6O22 - chains E and F of the 6 polymer chains in the assembly; structure by solution NMR.

== Chain E ==
Molecule: Histone H3.2
Organism: Xenopus laevis
UniProt: P84233 (H32_XENLA); residues 0-135 here correspond to UniProt positions 1-136 (UniProt number = residue number + 1)
Amino-acid sequence (136 residues; row label = number of the first residue in the row; numbering starts at 0):
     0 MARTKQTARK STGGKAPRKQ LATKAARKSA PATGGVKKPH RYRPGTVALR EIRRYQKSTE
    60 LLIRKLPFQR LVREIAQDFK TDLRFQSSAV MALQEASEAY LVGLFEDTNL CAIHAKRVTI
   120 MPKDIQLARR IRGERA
Unresolved in the structure: 0-59, 135
Swiss-Prot annotation at these positions:
  - modified residue: Arg-2 (Asymmetric dimethylarginine), Thr-3 (Phosphothreonine), Lys-4 (Allysine), Gln-5 (5-glutamyl dopamine), Thr-6 (Phosphothreonine), Arg-8 (Citrulline), Lys-9 (N6,N6,N6-trimethyllysine), Ser-10 (ADP-ribosylserine), Thr-11 (Phosphothreonine), Lys-14 (N6-(2-hydroxyisobutyryl)lysine), Arg-17 (Asymmetric dimethylarginine), Lys-18 (N6-(2-hydroxyisobutyryl)lysine), Lys-23 (N6-(2-hydroxyisobutyryl)lysine), Arg-26 (Citrulline), Lys-27 (N6,N6,N6-trimethyllysine), Ser-28 (ADP-ribosylserine), Lys-36 (N6,N6,N6-trimethyllysine), Lys-37 (N6-methyllysine), Tyr-41 (Phosphotyrosine), Lys-56 (N6,N6,N6-trimethyllysine) and 8 more in UniProt
  - lipidation: Cys-110 (S-palmitoyl cysteine)

== Chain F ==
Molecule: Histone H4
Organism: Xenopus laevis
UniProt: P62799 (H4_XENLA); residues 0-102 here correspond to UniProt positions 1-103 (UniProt number = residue number + 1)
Amino-acid sequence (103 residues; numbered 0 to 102; the number before each row is that of its first residue; numbering starts at 0):
     0 MSGRGKGGKG LGKGGAKRHR KVLRDNIQGI TKPAIRRLAR RGGVKRISGL IYEETRGVLK
    60 VFLENVIRDA VTYTEHAKRK TVTAMDVVYA LKRQGRTLYG FGG
Unresolved in the structure: 0-19, 102
Swiss-Prot annotation at these positions:
  - DNA-binding region: Lys-16 to Lys-20
  - modified residue: Ser-1 (N-acetylserine), Arg-3 (Asymmetric dimethylarginine), Lys-5 (N6-(2-hydroxyisobutyryl)lysine), Lys-8 (N6-(2-hydroxyisobutyryl)lysine), Lys-12 (N6-(2-hydroxyisobutyryl)lysine), Lys-16 (N6-(2-hydroxyisobutyryl)lysine), Lys-20 (N6,N6,N6-trimethyllysine), Lys-31 (N6-(2-hydroxyisobutyryl)lysine), Lys-44 (N6-(2-hydroxyisobutyryl)lysine), Ser-47 (Phosphoserine), Tyr-51 (Phosphotyrosine), Lys-59 (N6-(2-hydroxyisobutyryl)lysine), Lys-77 (N6-(2-hydroxyisobutyryl)lysine), Lys-79 (N6-(2-hydroxyisobutyryl)lysine), Tyr-88 (Phosphotyrosine), Lys-91 (N6-(2-hydroxyisobutyryl)lysine)
  - cross-link (Glycyl lysine isopeptide (Lys-Gly)): Lys-31 (interchain with G-Cter in UFM1), Lys-91 (interchain with G-Cter in ubiquitin)

== Chain E / chain F interface ==
Pairs across the interface - 85 pairs, chain E then chain F:
  Leu-61(E) with Ala-33(F); Arg-36(F)
  Ile-62(E) with Gly-28(F); Ile-29(F)
  Pro-66(E) with Gln-27(F); Gly-28(F)
  Phe-67(E) with Gly-28(F); Leu-62(F)
  Arg-69(E) with Ile-26(F)
  Leu-70(E) with Ile-26(F); Gly-28(F); Leu-62(F)
  Val-71(E) with Leu-62(F); Ile-66(F)
  Glu-73(E) with Arg-23(F); Ile-26(F)
  Ile-74(E) with Leu-62(F); Glu-63(F); Ile-66(F)
  Ala-75(E) with Ile-66(F)
  Gln-76(E) with Arg-23(F)
  Asp-77(E) with Arg-23(F)
  Phe-78(E) with Glu-63(F); Arg-67(F)
  Lys-79(E) with Glu-74(F)
  Asp-81(E) with Lys-79(F)
  Leu-82(E) with Val-70(F); Lys-79(F); Val-81(F)
  Arg-83(E) with Lys-79(F); Thr-80(F); Val-81(F)
  Phe-84(E) with Thr-80(F); Val-81(F)
  Gln-85(E) with Thr-80(F); Val-81(F)
  Ala-88(E) with Val-81(F); Thr-82(F); Ala-83(F); Val-86(F)
  Ala-91(E) with Val-86(F)
  Leu-92(E) with Val-65(F); Val-86(F)
  Ala-95(E) with Leu-90(F)
  Ser-96(E) with Leu-58(F); Phe-61(F); Leu-62(F)
  Glu-97(E) with Leu-37(F)
  Tyr-99(E) with Phe-61(F)
  Leu-100(E) with Leu-37(F); Thr-54(F); Val-57(F)
  Val-101(E) with Leu-37(F); Arg-40(F); Gly-41(F)
  Leu-103(E) with Val-57(F)
  Phe-104(E) with Leu-37(F); Ala-38(F); Gly-41(F); Thr-54(F)
  Glu-105(E) with Gly-41(F); Tyr-98(F)
  Asn-108(E) with Gly-41(F); Gly-42(F); Val-43(F)
  Val-117(E) with Arg-45(F)
  Thr-118(E) with Arg-45(F); Ile-46(F); Ser-47(F)
  Ile-119(E) with Arg-45(F); Ile-46(F); Ser-47(F); Ile-50(F)
  Met-120(E) with Ser-47(F); Ile-50(F)
  Pro-121(E) with Leu-49(F); Glu-53(F)
  Ile-124(E) with Ile-50(F); Glu-53(F); Thr-54(F)
  Gln-125(E) with Glu-53(F); Val-57(F)
  Arg-128(E) with Val-60(F); Asn-64(F)
  Arg-131(E) with Thr-96(F)
Other interface residues (no listed pair), chain E (45 interface residues in all): Arg-63, Ser-87, Asp-106, Arg-134
Other interface residues (no listed pair), chain F (45 interface residues in all): Ile-34, Lys-44, Lys-59, Arg-92

== Overview ==
The chain E/chain F interface involves 45 residues from each chain. Curated annotation (UniProt) lists a
DNA-binding region on chain F.
Here chain E is Histone H3.2 and chain F is Histone H4, both from Xenopus laevis. Entry 6O22 (Structure of
Asf1-H3:H4-Rtt109-Vps75 histone chaperone-lysine acetyltransferase complex with the histone substrate) was
determined by solution NMR.
